5GCH - chains F and G of the 3 polymer chains in the assembly; structure by X-ray diffraction, 2.70 A resolution.

== Chain F ==
Molecule: Gamma-chymotrypsin A
Source organism: Bos taurus
Notes: EC 3.4.21.1
UniProt: P00766 (CTRA_BOVIN); numbering as in UniProt (aligned over 16-146)
Chain sequence (131 residues; numbered 16 to 146; the number before each row is that of its first residue):
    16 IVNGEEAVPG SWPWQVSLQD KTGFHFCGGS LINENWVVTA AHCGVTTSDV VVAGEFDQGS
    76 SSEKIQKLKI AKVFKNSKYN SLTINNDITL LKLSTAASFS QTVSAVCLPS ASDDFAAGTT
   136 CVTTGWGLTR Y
Disulfides: C42-C58
UniProt features mapped onto this chain:
  - active site (Charge relay system): H57, D102

== Chain G ==
Molecule: Gamma-chymotrypsin A
Source organism: Bos taurus
Notes: EC 3.4.21.1
UniProt: P00766 (CTRA_BOVIN); numbering as in UniProt (aligned over 149-245)
Chain sequence (97 residues; row label = number of the first residue in the row):
   149 ANTPDRLQQA SLPLLSNTNC KKYWGTKIKD AMICAGASGV SSCMGDSGGP LVCKKNGAWT
   209 LVGIVSWGSS TCSTSTPGVY ARVTALVNWV QQTLAAN
Unresolved in the structure: 149-150
Disulfides: C168-C182, C191-C220
UniProt features mapped onto this chain:
  - active site: S195 (Charge relay system)

== Chain F / chain G interface ==
Residue-residue contacts (154; chain F residue first):
  I16(F) - Q156(G)
  I16(F) - Q157(G)
  I16(F) - A158(G)  hydrophobic
  I16(F) - S189(G)
  I16(F) - C191(G)
  I16(F) - D194(G)  hydrogen bond (backbone-side chain)
  V17(F) - V188(G)
  V17(F) - S189(G)  hydrogen bond (backbone-backbone)
  V17(F) - C220(G)  hydrophobic
  V17(F) - T222(G)
  N18(F) - G187(G)  hydrogen bond (side chain-backbone)
  N18(F) - V188(G)
  G19(F) - Q157(G)
  E20(F) - L155(G)
  E20(F) - Q156(G)
  E20(F) - Q157(G)  hydrogen bond (backbone-backbone)
  E21(F) - R154(G)  salt bridge
  E21(F) - L155(G)
  E21(F) - Q156(G)
  E21(F) - Q157(G)
  A22(F) - L155(G)  hydrogen bond (backbone-backbone)
  A22(F) - Q157(G)
  W27(F) - Q157(G)  hydrogen bond
  W27(F) - W207(G)  hydrophobic
  W29(F) - W207(G)  hydrophobic
  Q30(F) - L155(G)
  Q30(F) - P198(G)
  H40(F) - G193(G)  hydrogen bond (side chain-backbone)
  F41(F) - G193(G)
  C42(F) - G193(G)
  C42(F) - S195(G)
  G43(F) - S195(G)  hydrogen bond (backbone-backbone)
  G43(F) - G196(G)
  G43(F) - G197(G)  hydrogen bond (backbone-backbone)
  G44(F) - G196(G)
  G44(F) - P198(G)
  S45(F) - P198(G)
  I47(F) - V238(G)  hydrophobic
  N48(F) - L242(G)
  W51(F) - T241(G)
  W51(F) - L242(G)
  W51(F) - N245(G)
  V53(F) - G196(G)
  V53(F) - L209(G)  hydrophobic
  T54(F) - G196(G)
  A55(F) - G196(G)
  H57(F) - S195(G)  hydrogen bond
  H57(F) - S214(G)  hydrogen bond (side chain-backbone)
  C58(F) - S195(G)
  C58(F) - G196(G)
  F71(F) - D153(G)
  F71(F) - R154(G)
  F71(F) - L155(G)  hydrogen bond (backbone-backbone)
  D72(F) - D153(G)
  D72(F) - R154(G)
  Q73(F) - P152(G)
  Q73(F) - D153(G)  hydrogen bond (backbone-backbone)
  G74(F) - D153(G)
  F89(F) - W237(G)
  F89(F) - T241(G)
  F89(F) - N245(G)
  K90(F) - W237(G)
  N91(F) - L234(G)
  N91(F) - W237(G)
  I99(F) - M180(G)
  I99(F) - S214(G)
  I99(F) - W215(G)
  N100(F) - K177(G)
  N100(F) - A179(G)
  N100(F) - M180(G)
  N101(F) - A179(G)
  N101(F) - L234(G)
  D102(F) - S214(G)  hydrogen bond
  D102(F) - A229(G)
  I103(F) - I212(G)  hydrophobic
  I103(F) - L234(G)  hydrophobic
  I103(F) - W237(G)
  I103(F) - V238(G)  hydrophobic
  L105(F) - W237(G)  hydrophobic
  L105(F) - V238(G)  hydrophobic
  L105(F) - T241(G)
  V121(F) - W207(G)
  V121(F) - L209(G)  hydrophobic
  C122(F) - A206(G)  hydrophobic
  C122(F) - W207(G)  hydrogen bond (backbone-backbone)
  C122(F) - T208(G)  hydrogen bond (backbone-side chain)
  C122(F) - L209(G)  hydrogen bond (backbone-backbone)
  L123(F) - V235(G)  hydrophobic
  P124(F) - T208(G)
  P124(F) - L209(G)
  P124(F) - V231(G)
  P124(F) - V235(G)
  S125(F) - T232(G)
  A126(F) - T232(G)
  A126(F) - V235(G)
  A126(F) - N236(G)
  D128(F) - T232(G)  hydrogen bond (backbone-side chain)
  D129(F) - K203(G)
  F130(F) - L162(G)  hydrophobic
  F130(F) - C201(G)  hydrophobic
  F130(F) - K203(G)
  F130(F) - T208(G)
  F130(F) - V210(G)  hydrophobic
  A132(F) - L162(G)
  A132(F) - L163(G)
  A132(F) - S164(G)
  G133(F) - L162(G)  hydrogen bond (backbone-backbone)
  T134(F) - L160(G)
  T134(F) - P161(G)
  T134(F) - L162(G)  hydrogen bond (backbone-backbone)
  T135(F) - S159(G)
  T135(F) - L160(G)
  C136(F) - S159(G)
  C136(F) - L160(G)  hydrogen bond (backbone-backbone)
  C136(F) - L162(G)  hydrophobic
  C136(F) - L199(G)  hydrophobic
  C136(F) - V200(G)
  C136(F) - C201(G)  disulfide
  V137(F) - A158(G)
  V137(F) - P198(G)
  V137(F) - L199(G)
  V137(F) - V200(G)  hydrogen bond (backbone-backbone)
  T138(F) - Q157(G)
  T138(F) - A158(G)  hydrogen bond (backbone-backbone)
  T138(F) - L160(G)
  T138(F) - S190(G)
  T138(F) - P198(G)  hydrogen bond (side chain-backbone)
  T138(F) - L199(G)
  T138(F) - V213(G)
  T138(F) - Y228(G)
  T139(F) - Q156(G)
  T139(F) - Q157(G)
  T139(F) - P198(G)
  G140(F) - L155(G)
  G140(F) - Q156(G)  hydrogen bond (backbone-backbone)
  G140(F) - D194(G)
  W141(F) - T151(G)
  W141(F) - P152(G)
  W141(F) - D153(G)  hydrogen bond (side chain-backbone)
  W141(F) - R154(G)
  W141(F) - L155(G)
  W141(F) - D194(G)
  G142(F) - T151(G)
  G142(F) - P152(G)
  G142(F) - M192(G)
  G142(F) - G193(G)
  G142(F) - D194(G)  hydrogen bond (backbone-side chain)
  L143(F) - T151(G)
  L143(F) - C191(G)
  L143(F) - M192(G)  hydrogen bond (backbone-backbone)
  T144(F) - P152(G)
  Y146(F) - M192(G)  hydrophobic
  Y146(F) - S218(G)
  Y146(F) - T219(G)
Also at the interface, not in a pair above, chain F (65 interface residues in all): S92, T98, T104, K107, A131
Also at the interface, not in a pair above, chain G (59 interface residues in all): Q239
Disulfides between the chains: C136(F)-C201(G)

== Summary ==
65 residues of chain F and 59 residues of chain G are in contact, with 1 disulfide bond, 28 hydrogen bonds and
1 salt bridge. Polar pairs include E21(F)-R154(G), I16(F)-D194(G) and N18(F)-G187(G).
Chain F is Gamma-chymotrypsin A and chain G is Gamma-chymotrypsin A, both from Bos taurus; the structure,
Chemistry of caged enzymes /ii$. photoactivation of inhibited chymotrypsin, was determined by X-ray
diffraction.
